6RIN - chains D and R of the 9 polymer chains in the assembly; structure by electron microscopy, 3.70 A resolution.

# Chain D
Molecule: DNA-directed RNA polymerase subunit beta'
Source organism: Escherichia coli (strain K12)
Notes: EC 2.7.7.6
UniProtKB: P0A8T7 (RPOC_ECOLI); numbering as in UniProt (aligned over 1-1407)
Chain sequence (1407 residues; numbered 1 to 1407; the number before each row is that of its first residue):
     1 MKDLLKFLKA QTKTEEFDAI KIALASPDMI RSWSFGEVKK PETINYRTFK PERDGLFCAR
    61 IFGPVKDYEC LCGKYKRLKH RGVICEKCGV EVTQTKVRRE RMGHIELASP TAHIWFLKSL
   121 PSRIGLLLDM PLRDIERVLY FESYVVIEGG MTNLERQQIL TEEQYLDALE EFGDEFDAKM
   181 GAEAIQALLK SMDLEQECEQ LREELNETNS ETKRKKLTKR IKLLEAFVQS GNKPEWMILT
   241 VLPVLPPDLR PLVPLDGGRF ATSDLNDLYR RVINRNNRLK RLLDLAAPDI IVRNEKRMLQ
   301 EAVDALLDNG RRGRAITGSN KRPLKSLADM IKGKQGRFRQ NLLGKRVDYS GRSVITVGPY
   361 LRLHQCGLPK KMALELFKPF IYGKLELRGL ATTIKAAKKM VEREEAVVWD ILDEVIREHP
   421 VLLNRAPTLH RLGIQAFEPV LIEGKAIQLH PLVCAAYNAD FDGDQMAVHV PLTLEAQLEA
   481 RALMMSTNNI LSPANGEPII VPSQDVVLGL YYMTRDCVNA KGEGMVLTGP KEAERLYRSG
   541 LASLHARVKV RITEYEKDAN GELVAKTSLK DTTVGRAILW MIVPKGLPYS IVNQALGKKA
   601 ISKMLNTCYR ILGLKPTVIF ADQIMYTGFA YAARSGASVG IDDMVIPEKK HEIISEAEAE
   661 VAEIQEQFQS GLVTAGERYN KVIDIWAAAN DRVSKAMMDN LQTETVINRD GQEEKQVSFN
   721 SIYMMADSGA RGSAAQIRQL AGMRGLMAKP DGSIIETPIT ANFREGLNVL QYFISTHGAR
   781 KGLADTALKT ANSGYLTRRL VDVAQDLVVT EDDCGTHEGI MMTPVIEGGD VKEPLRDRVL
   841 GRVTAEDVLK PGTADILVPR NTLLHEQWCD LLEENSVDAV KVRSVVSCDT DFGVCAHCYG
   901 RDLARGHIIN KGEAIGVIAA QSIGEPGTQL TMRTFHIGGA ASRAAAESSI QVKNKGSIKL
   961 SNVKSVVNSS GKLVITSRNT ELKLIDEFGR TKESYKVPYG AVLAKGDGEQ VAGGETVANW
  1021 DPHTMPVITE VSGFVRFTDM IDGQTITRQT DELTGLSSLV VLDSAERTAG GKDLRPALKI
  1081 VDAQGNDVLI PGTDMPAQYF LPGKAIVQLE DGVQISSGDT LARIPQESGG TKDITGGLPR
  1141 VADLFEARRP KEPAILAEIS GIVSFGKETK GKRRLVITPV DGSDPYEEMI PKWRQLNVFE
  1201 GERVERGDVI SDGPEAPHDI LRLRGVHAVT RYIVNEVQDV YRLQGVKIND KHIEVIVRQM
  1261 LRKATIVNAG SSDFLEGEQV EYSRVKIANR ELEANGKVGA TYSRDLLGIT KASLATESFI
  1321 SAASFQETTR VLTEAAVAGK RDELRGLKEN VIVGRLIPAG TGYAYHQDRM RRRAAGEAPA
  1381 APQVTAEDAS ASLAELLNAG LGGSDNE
Unresolved in the structure: 1-15, 1374-1407
Swiss-Prot annotation at these positions:
  - binding site (Zn(2+)): Cys70, Cys72, Cys85, Cys88, Cys814, Cys888, Cys895, Cys898
  - binding site (Mg(2+)): Asp460, Asp462, Asp464
  - modified residue: Lys983 (N6-acetyllysine)
Bound ions: Zn2+ site 1: Cys70, Cys72, Cys85, Cys88; Mg2+: Asp460, Asp462, Asp464 (shared with G10(R), U11(R) of chain R); Zn2+ site 2: Cys814, Cys888, Cys895, Cys898
Reported in the primary citation:
  - binding site for the 14-nt RNA strand (chain R): Lys789, Thr790

# Chain R
Molecule: 14-nt RNA strand
Sequence (14 nucleotides; row label = number of the first residue in the row):
     1 UCAGGCGAUG UUUU
Unresolved in the structure: 14
Bound ions: Mg2+: G10, U11 (shared with Asp460(D), Asp462(D), Asp464(D) of chain D)

# How chain D and chain R interact
Residue-residue contacts - 21 pairs, chain D then chain R:
  Val253(D) - U1(R)  sugar contact
  Pro254(D) - U1(R)  base contact
  Arg322(D) - G4(R)  hydrogen bond to the phosphate
  Arg322(D) - G5(R)  salt bridge to the phosphate
  Lys325(D) - G4(R)  salt bridge to the phosphate
  Gln335(D) - G4(R)  phosphate contact
  Arg425(D) - U11(R)  hydrogen bond to the sugar
  Ala426(D) - G10(R)  base contact
  Asn458(D) - U12(R)  phosphate contact
  Asp460(D) - U11(R)  phosphate contact
  Asp462(D) - U11(R)  phosphate contact
  Asp464(D) - G10(R)  hydrogen bond to the sugar
  Gly782(D) - U13(R)  base contact
  Leu783(D) - U13(R)  base contact
  Asp785(D) - U13(R)  sugar contact
  Thr786(D) - U12(R)  sugar contact
  Thr786(D) - U13(R)  sugar contact
  Lys789(D) - U13(R)  hydrogen bond to the phosphate
  Thr790(D) - U12(R)  hydrogen bond to the sugar
  Thr928(D) - U13(R)  phosphate contact
  Leu930(D) - U13(R)  phosphate contact
Other interface residues (no listed pair), chain D (21 interface residues in all): Ala261, Pro427
Other interface residues (no listed pair), chain R (9 interface residues in all): C2, A3

# Summary
Chain D and chain R form an interface of 21 and 9 residues respectively, with 5 hydrogen bonds and 2 salt
bridges. Polar pairs include Arg425(D)-U11(R), Asp464(D)-G10(R) and Thr790(D)-U12(R). The paper reports a
binding site for the 14-nt RNA strand (chain R) at Lys789(D) and Thr790(D).
Here chain D is DNA-directed RNA polymerase subunit beta' (Escherichia coli (strain K12)) and chain R is a
14-nt RNA strand. Entry 6RIN (Cryo-EM structure of E. coli RNA polymerase backtracked elongation complex bound
to GreB transcription factor) was determined by electron microscopy together with 6RH3, 6RI7, 6RI9 and 6RIP
from the same study.
